Entry 6RRT (electron microscopy, 6.00 A resolution (low resolution: residue-level contacts below are approximate; hydrogen-bond / salt-bridge calls are withheld)); this record covers chains A and B of the 4 polymer chains in the assembly.

# Chain A (and B)
Molecule: Capsid protein
Organism: Escherichia phage MS2
Notes: chain B of this document is another copy of the same molecule, construct and numbering; everything in this record applies to it too
UniProt: P03612 (CAPSD_BPMS2); residues 0-129 here correspond to UniProt positions 1-130 (UniProt number = residue number + 1)
Chain sequence (130 residues; row label = number of the first residue in the row; numbering starts at 0):
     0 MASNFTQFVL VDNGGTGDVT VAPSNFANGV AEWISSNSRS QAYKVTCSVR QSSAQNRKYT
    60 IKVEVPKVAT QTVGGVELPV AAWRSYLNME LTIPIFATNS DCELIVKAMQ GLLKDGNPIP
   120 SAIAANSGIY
Disordered / not traced: 0-1

# Interface between chain A and chain B
Contacting residue pairs (6; chain A residue first):
  Gly-28(A) with Ala-26(B); Asn-27(B)
  Ile-94(A) with Arg-38(B); Ser-39(B)
  Phe-95(A) with Gly-73(B)
  Ala-96(A) with Ser-37(B)
Also at the interface, not in a pair above, chain A (5 interface residues in all): Thr-97

# Overview
Chain A and chain B form an interface of 5 and 6 residues respectively.
Chain A and chain B are both Capsid protein (Escherichia phage MS2); the structure, T=4 MS2
Virus-like-particle, was determined by electron microscopy together with 6RRS from the same study.
